7YQH - chains A and H of the 8 polymer chains in the assembly; structure by electron microscopy, 5.60 A resolution (low resolution: residue-level contacts below are approximate; hydrogen-bond / salt-bridge calls are withheld).

[Chain A]
Molecule: Structural maintenance of chromosomes protein 5
From: Saccharomyces cerevisiae S288C
UniProt: Q08204 (SMC5_YEAST); numbering as in UniProt (aligned over 1-1093)
Amino-acid sequence (1093 residues; each row starts with the number of its first residue):
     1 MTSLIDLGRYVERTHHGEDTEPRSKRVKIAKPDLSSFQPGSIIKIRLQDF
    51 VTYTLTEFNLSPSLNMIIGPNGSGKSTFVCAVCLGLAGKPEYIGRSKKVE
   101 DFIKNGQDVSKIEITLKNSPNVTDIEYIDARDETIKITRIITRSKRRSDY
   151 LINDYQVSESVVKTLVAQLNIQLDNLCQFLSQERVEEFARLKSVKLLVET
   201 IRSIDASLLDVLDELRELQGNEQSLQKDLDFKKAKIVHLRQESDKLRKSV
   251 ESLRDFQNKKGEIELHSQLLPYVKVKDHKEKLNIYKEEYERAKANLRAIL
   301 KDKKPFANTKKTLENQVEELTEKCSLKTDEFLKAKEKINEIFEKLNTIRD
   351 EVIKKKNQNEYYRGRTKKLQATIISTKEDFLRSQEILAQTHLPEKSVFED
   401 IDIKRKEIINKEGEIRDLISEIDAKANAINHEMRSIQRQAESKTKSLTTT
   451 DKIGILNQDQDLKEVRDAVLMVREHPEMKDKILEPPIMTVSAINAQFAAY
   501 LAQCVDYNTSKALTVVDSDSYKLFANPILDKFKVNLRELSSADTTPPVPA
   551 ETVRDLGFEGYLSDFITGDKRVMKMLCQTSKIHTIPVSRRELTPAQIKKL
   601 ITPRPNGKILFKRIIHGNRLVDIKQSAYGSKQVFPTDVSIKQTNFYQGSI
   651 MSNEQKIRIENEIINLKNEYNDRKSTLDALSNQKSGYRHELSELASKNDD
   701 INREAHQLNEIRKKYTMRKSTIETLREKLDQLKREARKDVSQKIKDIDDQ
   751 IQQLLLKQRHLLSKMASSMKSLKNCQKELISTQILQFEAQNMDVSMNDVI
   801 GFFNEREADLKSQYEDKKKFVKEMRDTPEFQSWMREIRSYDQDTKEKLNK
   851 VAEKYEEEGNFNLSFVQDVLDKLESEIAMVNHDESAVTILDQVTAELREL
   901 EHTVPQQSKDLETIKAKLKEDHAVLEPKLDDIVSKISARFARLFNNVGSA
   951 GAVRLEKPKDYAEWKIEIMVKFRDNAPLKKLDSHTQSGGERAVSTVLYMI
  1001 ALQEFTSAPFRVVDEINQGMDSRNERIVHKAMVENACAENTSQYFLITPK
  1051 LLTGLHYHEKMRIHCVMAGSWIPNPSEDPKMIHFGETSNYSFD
Not modelled in the structure: 1-24

[Chain H]
Molecule: Non-structural maintenance of chromosomes element 4
From: Saccharomyces cerevisiae S288C
UniProt: A0A6L0Z6W9 (A0A6L0Z6W9_YEASX); residue numbers follow UniProt; this construct covers 1-402
Amino-acid sequence (402 residues; numbered 1 to 402; the number before each row is that of its first residue):
     1 MSSTVISRKRRNSTVTEPDSSGETRKQKKSRSDEKSSSSKDGDPQLEFKV
    51 LQGYRDLESEMHKGRAQVTRTGDIGVAMDNLNAVDSLFNKVIGIKNNGLF
   101 AHDARAMVSISELAQISVRNLKFDDSRSMVNLENIVNSLKRYMLKEHFKL
   151 NNIAENRNDLTLAADEQSAADQQEESDGDIDRTPDDNHTDKATSSFKATS
   201 MRHSYLQQFSHYNEFSQFNWFRIGALYNTISKNAPITDHLMGPLSIEKKP
   251 RVLTQRRRNNDQVGEKITAEKITQHSLNSTQQETTPEQVKKCFKKLSKKL
   301 GPEGSINLFKFIIDPNSFSRSIENLFYTSFLIKEGKLLMEHDEEGLPTIK
   351 IKQSISHTDSRSKEIERQRRRAAHQNHIIFQMDMPTWRKLIKKYNITSPF
   401 LD
Not modelled in the structure: 1-215, 251-295

[Chain A / chain H interface]
Pairs across the interface (32; chain A residue first):
  Val109(A) - Arg361(H)
  Lys111(A) - Ser360(H)
  Lys111(A) - Arg361(H)
  Glu113(A) - Ser360(H)
  Glu126(A) - Lys333(H)
  Tyr127(A) - Leu296(H)
  Tyr127(A) - Phe330(H)
  Tyr127(A) - Ser354(H)
  Tyr127(A) - Ser356(H)
  Ile128(A) - Leu296(H)
  Asp129(A) - Leu296(H)
  Asp129(A) - Lys298(H)
  Lys136(A) - Ser360(H)
  Thr138(A) - Ser360(H)
  Ile140(A) - Arg361(H)
  Asp149(A) - Glu364(H)
  Leu151(A) - Ser360(H)
  Leu151(A) - Arg361(H)
  Leu151(A) - Glu364(H)
  Leu151(A) - Arg367(H)
  Asp154(A) - Asp359(H)
  Asp154(A) - Ser360(H)
  Asp154(A) - Lys363(H)
  Asp154(A) - Arg367(H)
  Tyr155(A) - Glu334(H)
  Tyr155(A) - Ile355(H)
  Tyr155(A) - Lys363(H)
  Tyr155(A) - Arg367(H)
  Gln156(A) - Lys333(H)
  Gln156(A) - Glu334(H)
  Gln156(A) - Glu364(H)
  Gln156(A) - Arg367(H)
Other interface residues (no listed pair), chain A (17 interface residues in all): Ile125, Val157
Other interface residues (no listed pair), chain H (16 interface residues in all): Gly335, Ser362

[In short]
17 residues of chain A face 16 of chain H across their interface.
Here chain A is Structural maintenance of chromosomes protein 5 and chain H is Non-structural maintenance of
chromosomes element 4, both from Saccharomyces cerevisiae S288C. Entry 7YQH (Cryo-EM structure of 8-subunit
Smc5/6) was determined by electron microscopy, deposited together with 7YLM, 7YMD, 8HQS, 8I13, 8I21, 8I4U and
6 further entries.
